PDB entry 3S02 | X-ray diffraction, 2.50 A resolution | chains A and B

Chain A (and B):
Molecule: Motility protein B
Organism: Helicobacter pylori
Notes: fragment: c-terminal domain; chain B of this document is another copy of the same molecule, construct and numbering; everything in this record applies to it too
UniProt: P56427 (MOTB_HELPY); residues 103-256 here correspond to UniProt positions 104-257 (UniProt number = residue number + 1)
Chain sequence (154 residues; numbered 103 to 256; the number before each row is that of its first residue):
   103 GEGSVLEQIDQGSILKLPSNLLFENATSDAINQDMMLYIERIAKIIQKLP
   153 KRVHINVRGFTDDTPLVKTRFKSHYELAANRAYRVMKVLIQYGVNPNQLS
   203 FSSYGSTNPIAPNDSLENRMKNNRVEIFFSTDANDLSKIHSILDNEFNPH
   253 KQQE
Disordered / not traced: 103-105, 252-256 (chain B: 103-105, 253-256)

Chain A / chain B interface:
Residue-residue contacts (44; chain A residue first):
  Gln110(A) - Ser239(B)
  Ile111(A) - Ala235(B)
  Ile111(A) - Ser239(B)  hydrogen bond (backbone-side chain)
  Asp112(A) - Ala235(B)  hydrogen bond (backbone-backbone)
  Asp112(A) - Asn236(B)
  Asp112(A) - Asp237(B)  hydrogen bond (side chain-backbone)
  Asp112(A) - Leu238(B)  hydrogen bond (side chain-backbone)
  Asp112(A) - Ser239(B)  hydrogen bond
  Gln113(A) - Gln113(B)
  His156(A) - Tyr206(B)
  Tyr177(A) - Tyr185(B)  hydrophobic
  Tyr177(A) - Met188(B)
  Tyr177(A) - Ile192(B)
  Tyr177(A) - Phe203(B)  hydrophobic
  Tyr185(A) - Tyr177(B)  hydrophobic
  Met188(A) - Tyr177(B)
  Ile192(A) - Tyr177(B)
  Pro198(A) - Thr209(B)
  Asn199(A) - Thr209(B)
  Asn199(A) - Asn210(B)  hydrogen bond (side chain-backbone)
  Leu201(A) - Thr209(B)
  Ser202(A) - Ser205(B)
  Ser202(A) - Tyr206(B)
  Phe203(A) - Tyr177(B)  hydrophobic
  Phe203(A) - Ser204(B)
  Phe203(A) - Ser205(B)  hydrogen bond (backbone-backbone)
  Ser204(A) - Phe203(B)
  Ser204(A) - Ser204(B)  hydrogen bond
  Ser205(A) - Ser202(B)
  Ser205(A) - Phe203(B)  hydrogen bond (backbone-backbone)
  Tyr206(A) - Ser202(B)
  Thr209(A) - Pro198(B)
  Asn210(A) - Asn199(B)
  Ser232(A) - Gln113(B)  hydrogen bond
  Thr233(A) - Gln113(B)  hydrogen bond (backbone-side chain)
  Asp234(A) - Ile111(B)
  Ala235(A) - Ile111(B)
  Ala235(A) - Asp112(B)  hydrogen bond (backbone-backbone)
  Asn236(A) - Asp112(B)
  Asp237(A) - Asp112(B)  hydrogen bond (backbone-side chain)
  Leu238(A) - Asp112(B)  hydrogen bond (backbone-side chain)
  Ser239(A) - Gln110(B)
  Ser239(A) - Ile111(B)  hydrogen bond (side chain-backbone)
  Ser239(A) - Asp112(B)  hydrogen bond
Interface residues without a listed pair, chain A (31 interface residues in all): Asn158, Ala181, Lys189, Phe230
Interface residues without a listed pair, chain B (28 interface residues in all): His156, Asn158, Ser175, Ala181, Leu201, Asp234

Overview:
31 residues of chain A and 28 residues of chain B are in contact, with 16 hydrogen bonds. Polar contacts
include Ile111(A)-Ser239(B), Asp112(A)-Asp237(B) and Asp112(A)-Leu238(B).
Both chains are Motility protein B (Helicobacter pylori). Entry 3S02 (The crystal structure of the periplasmic
domain of Helicobacter pylori MotB (residues 103-256)) was determined by X-ray diffraction, deposited together
with 3S03, 3S06, 3S0H, 3S0W and 3S0Y.
